PDB entry 1RKE | X-ray diffraction, 2.35 A resolution | chains A and B

Chain A:
Molecule: Vinculin
Source organism: Homo sapiens
Notes: fragment: vinculin head (residues 1-258)
UniProtKB: P18206 (VINC_HUMAN); residues 1-258 here = UniProt positions 1-258
Chain sequence (262 residues; numbered -3 to 258; the number before each row is that of its first residue; numbers below 1 keep their minus sign (His-3 is residue -3)):
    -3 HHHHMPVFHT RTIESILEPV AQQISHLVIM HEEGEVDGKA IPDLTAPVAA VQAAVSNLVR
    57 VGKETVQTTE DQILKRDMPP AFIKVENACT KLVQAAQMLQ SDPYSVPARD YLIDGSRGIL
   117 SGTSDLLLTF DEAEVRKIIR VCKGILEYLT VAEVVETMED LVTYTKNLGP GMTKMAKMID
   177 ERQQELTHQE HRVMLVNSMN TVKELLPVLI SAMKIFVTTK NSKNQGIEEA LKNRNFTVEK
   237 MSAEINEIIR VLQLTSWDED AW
Sequence notes: expression tag (-3 to 0)
Curated features (UniProtKB/Swiss-Prot):
  - modified residue: Ser97 (Phosphoserine), Lys173 (N6-acetyllysine)

Chain B:
Molecule: VCL protein
Source organism: Homo sapiens
Notes: fragment: vinculin tail (residues 879-1066)
UniProtKB: P18206 (VINC_HUMAN); numbering as in UniProt (aligned over 882-1066)
Chain sequence (185 residues; row label = number of the first residue in the row):
   882 DEEFPEQKAG EVINQPMMMA ARQLHDEARK WSSKGNDIIA AAKRMALLMA EMSRLVRGGS
   942 GTKRALIQCA KDIAKASDEV TRLAKEVAKQ CTDKRIRTNL LQVCERIPTI STQLKILSTV
  1002 KATMLGRTNI SDEESEQATE MLVHNAQNLM QSVKETVREA EAASIKIRTD AGFTLRWVRK
  1062 TPWYQ
Unresolved in the structure: 1007-1012, 1064-1066

How chain A and chain B interact:
Residue-residue contacts - 52 pairs, chain A then chain B:
  His-3(A) with Gln1032(B)
  His-2(A) with Gln1032(B)
  His-1(A) with Arg987(B), hydrogen bond; Gln1032(B); Glu1036(B), salt bridge
  His0(A) with Arg987(B); His1025(B); Asn1029(B)
  Met1(A) with His1025(B), hydrogen bond (backbone-side chain); Asn1029(B)
  Pro2(A) with Gln994(B)
  Val3(A) with Gln994(B), hydrogen bond (backbone-side chain); Leu998(B), hydrophobic; Met1022(B); His1025(B)
  Phe4(A) with Gln994(B), hydrogen bond (backbone-side chain); Ile997(B), hydrophobic; Leu998(B), hydrophobic
  Glu10(A) with Thr990(B); Gln994(B), hydrogen bond; Ile997(B)
  Glu14(A) with Thr993(B); Ile997(B)
  Ala17(A) with Thr1000(B)
  Ile20(A) with Thr1000(B); Thr1004(B)
  Ser21(A) with Ile948(B); Thr1000(B)
  Val24(A) with Lys944(B); Ile948(B), hydrophobic; Thr1004(B)
  Ile25(A) with Arg945(B)
  Glu28(A) with Gly942(B); Thr943(B); Lys944(B), salt bridge; Arg945(B), salt bridge
  Glu29(A) with Arg945(B)
  Val32(A) with Gly942(B); Arg945(B)
  Asp33(A) with Arg945(B), salt bridge
  Ile109(A) with Lys944(B); Thr1004(B)
  Arg113(A) with Thr1004(B), hydrogen bond (side chain-backbone); Met1005(B)
  Ser117(A) with Glu1015(B)
  Trp253(A) with Glu1021(B); Met1022(B), hydrophobic; His1025(B)
  Asp256(A) with His1025(B)
  Trp258(A) with His1025(B); Gln1028(B); Asn1029(B)
Interface residues without a listed pair, chain A (30 interface residues in all): Leu13, His27, Ser112, Leu116, Thr183
Interface residues without a listed pair, chain B (24 interface residues in all): Val1001, Ala1003

In short:
The interface between chain A and chain B involves 30 residues on one side and 24 on the other; the contacts
include 6 hydrogen bonds and 4 salt bridges. Polar contacts include His-1(A)-Glu1036(B), Glu28(A)-Lys944(B)
and Glu28(A)-Arg945(B).
Here chain A is Vinculin and chain B is VCL protein, both from Homo sapiens. Entry 1RKE (Human vinculin head
(1-258) in complex with human vinculin tail (879-1066)) was determined by X-ray diffraction (same publication
as 1RKC).
